6J6G - chains d and E of the 41 polymer chains in the assembly; structure by electron microscopy, 3.20 A resolution.

[Chain d]
Protein: Pre-mRNA-splicing factor CLF1
Organism: Saccharomyces cerevisiae (strain ATCC 204508 / S288c)
UniProtKB: Q12309 (CLF1_YEAST); numbering as in UniProt (aligned over 1-687)
Sequence (687 residues; each row starts with the number of its first residue):
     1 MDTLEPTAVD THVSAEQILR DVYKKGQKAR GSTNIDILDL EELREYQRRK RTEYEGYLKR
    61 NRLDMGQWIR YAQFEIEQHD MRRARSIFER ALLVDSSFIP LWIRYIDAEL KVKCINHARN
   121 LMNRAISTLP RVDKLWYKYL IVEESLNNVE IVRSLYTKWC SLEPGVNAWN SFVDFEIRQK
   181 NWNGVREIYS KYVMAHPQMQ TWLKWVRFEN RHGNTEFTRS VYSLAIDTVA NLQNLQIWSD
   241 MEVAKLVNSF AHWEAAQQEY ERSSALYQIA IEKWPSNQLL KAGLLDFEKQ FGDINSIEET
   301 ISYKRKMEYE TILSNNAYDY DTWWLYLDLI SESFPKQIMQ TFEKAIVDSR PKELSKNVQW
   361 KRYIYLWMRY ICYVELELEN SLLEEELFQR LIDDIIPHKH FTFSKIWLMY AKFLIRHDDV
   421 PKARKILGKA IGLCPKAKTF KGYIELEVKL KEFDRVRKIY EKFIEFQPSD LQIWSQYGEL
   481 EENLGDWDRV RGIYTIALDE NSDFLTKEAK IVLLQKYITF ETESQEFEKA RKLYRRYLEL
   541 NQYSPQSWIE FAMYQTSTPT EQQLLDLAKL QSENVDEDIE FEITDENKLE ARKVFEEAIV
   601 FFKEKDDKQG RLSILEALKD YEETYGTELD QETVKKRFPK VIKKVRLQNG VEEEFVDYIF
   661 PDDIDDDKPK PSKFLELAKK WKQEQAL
Not modelled in the structure: 1-35, 351, 371-373, 387, 403-404, 421, 440-444, 461, 476-479, 496, 513, 527-530, 549-553, 572-574, 594, 618-619, 637-687

[Chain E]
Molecule: U6 snRNA
Organism: Saccharomyces cerevisiae S288c
Sequence (112 nucleotides; row label = number of the first residue in the row):
     1 GUUCGCGAAG UAACCCUUCG UGGACAUUUG GUCAAUUUGA AACAAUACAG AGAUGAUCAG
    61 CAGUUCCCCU GCAUAAGGAU GAACCGUUUU ACAAAGAGAU UUAUUUCGUU UU
Not modelled in the structure: 104-112
Bound ions: Mg2+ site 1: C61, G77; Mg2+ site 2: G78, U80; Mg2+ site 3 near U80 (its only coordinating residue here); Mg2+ site 4 near G81 (its only coordinating residue here)
Reported in the primary citation:
  - Mg2+ coordination: G78, U80

[Interface between chain d and chain E]
Pairs across the interface - 22 pairs, chain d then chain E:
  Glu53(d) with G86(E), hydrogen bond to the base
  Tyr57(d) with C85(E), phosphate contact; G86(E), stacking on the base
  Lys59(d) with U65(E), sugar contact; C66(E), base contact; C67(E), salt bridge to the phosphate
  Arg60(d) with U64(E), hydrogen bond to the sugar; C84(E), sugar contact; C85(E), salt bridge to the phosphate
  Gln67(d) with G86(E), hydrogen bond to the base; U87(E), base contact
  Arg70(d) with U87(E), hydrogen bond to the base; U88(E), hydrogen bond to the sugar; U89(E), phosphate contact
  Ile99(d) with A91(E), base contact
  Pro100(d) with A91(E), base contact
  Ile103(d) with A91(E), sugar contact
  Arg104(d) with U90(E), salt bridge to the phosphate; A91(E), salt bridge to the phosphate
  Lys111(d) with U90(E), hydrogen bond to the base
  Lys134(d) with A91(E), base contact; C92(E), salt bridge to the phosphate
Other interface residues (no listed pair), chain d (17 interface residues in all): Tyr54, Glu55, Leu58, Arg90, Val132
Other interface residues (no listed pair), chain E (14 interface residues in all): A83

[Summary]
17 residues of chain d face 14 of chain E across their interface, with 6 hydrogen bonds, 5 salt bridges and 1
aromatic stacking contact. Polar contacts include Glu53(d)-G86(E), Gln67(d)-G86(E) and Arg70(d)-U87(E). The
Mg2+ site 1 is built by C61(E) and G77(E). The paper reports Mg2+ coordination by G78(E) and U80(E).
Chain d is Pre-mRNA-splicing factor CLF1 (Saccharomyces cerevisiae (strain ATCC 204508 / S288c)) and chain E
is U6 snRNA (Saccharomyces cerevisiae S288c); the structure, Cryo-EM structure of the yeast B*-a2 complex at
an average resolution of 3.2 angstrom, was determined by electron microscopy together with 6J6H, 6J6N and 6J6Q
from the same study.
